PDB entry 8OX1 | electron microscopy, 2.70 A resolution | chains J and L of the 12 polymer chains in the assembly

[Chain J]
Molecule: Telomeric DNA G strand
Organism: Homo sapiens
Sequence (145 nucleotides; numbered -70 to 74; the number before each row is that of its first residue; numbers below 1 keep their minus sign (DA-70 is residue -70)):
   -70 ATCTTAGGGT TAGGGTTAGG GTTAGGGTTA GGGTTAGGGT TAGGGTTAGG GTTAGGGTTA
   -10 GGGTTAGGGT TAGGGTTAGG GTTAGGGTTA GGGTTAGGGT TAGGGTTAGG GTTAGGGTTA
    50 GGGTTAGGGT TAGGGTTAGG GTGAT

[Chain L]
Protein: Telomeric repeat-binding factor 1
Organism: Homo sapiens
Reference sequence: P54274 (TERF1_HUMAN); residue numbers follow UniProt; this construct covers 1-439
Sequence (439 residues; row label = number of the first residue in the row):
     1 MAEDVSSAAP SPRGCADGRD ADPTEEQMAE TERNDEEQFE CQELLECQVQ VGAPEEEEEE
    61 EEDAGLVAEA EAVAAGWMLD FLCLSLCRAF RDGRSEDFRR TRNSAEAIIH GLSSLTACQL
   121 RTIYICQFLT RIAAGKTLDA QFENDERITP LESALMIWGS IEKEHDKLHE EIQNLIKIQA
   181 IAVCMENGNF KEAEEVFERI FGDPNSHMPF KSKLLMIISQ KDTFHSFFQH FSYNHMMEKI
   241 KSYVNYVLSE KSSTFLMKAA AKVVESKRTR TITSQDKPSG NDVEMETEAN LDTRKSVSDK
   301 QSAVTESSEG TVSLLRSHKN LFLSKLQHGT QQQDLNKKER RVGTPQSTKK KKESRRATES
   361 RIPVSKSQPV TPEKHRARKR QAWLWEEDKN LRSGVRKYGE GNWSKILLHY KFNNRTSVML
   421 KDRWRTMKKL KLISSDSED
Disordered / not traced: 1-376, 436-439
Curated features (UniProtKB/Swiss-Prot):
  - DNA-binding region: Trp403 to Lys428 (H-T-H motif)
  - motif: Lys337 to Arg356 (Nuclear localization signal)
  - modified residue: Ala2 (N-acetylalanine), Ser11 (Phosphoserine), Ser219 (Phosphoserine)
  - cross-link (Glycyl lysine isopeptide (Lys-Gly)): Lys213 (interchain with G-Cter in SUMO2), Lys325 (interchain with G-Cter in SUMO2), Lys366 (interchain with G-Cter in SUMO2)
  - mutagenesis: Ala74 (A74D: Abolishes dimerization and telomere binding; when associated with P-75), Ala75 (A75P: Abolishes dimerization and telomere binding; when associated with D-74), Trp77 (W77P: Abolishes telomere binding), Phe81 (F81P: Abolishes telomere binding), Phe90 (F90P: Diminishes telomere binding), Leu115 (L115R: Loss of interaction with FBXO4), Leu120 (L120R: Loss of interaction with FBXO4), Ser219 (S219A: Loss of phosphorylation; induction of mitotic entry and apoptosis and increased radiation hypersensitivity of ataxia-telangiectasia cells ...)

[Interface between chain J and chain L]
Contacting residue pairs (17):
  DT-61(J) - Ser404(L)  hydrogen bond to the phosphate
  DT-60(J) - Gly401(L)  phosphate contact
  DT-60(J) - Asn402(L)  phosphate contact
  DT-60(J) - Trp403(L)  hydrogen bond to the phosphate
  DT-60(J) - Ser404(L)  hydrogen bond to the phosphate
  DT-60(J) - Ser417(L)  phosphate contact
  DA-59(J) - Glu400(L)  phosphate contact
  DA-59(J) - Gly401(L)  phosphate contact
  DA-59(J) - Trp403(L)  hydrogen bond to the phosphate
  DA-59(J) - Lys421(L)  base contact
  DG-58(J) - Lys421(L)  hydrogen bond to the base
  DG-58(J) - Arg425(L)  hydrogen bond to the base
  DG-57(J) - Arg425(L)  hydrogen bond to the base
  DG-56(J) - Arg425(L)  base contact
  DT-54(J) - Arg380(L)  hydrogen bond to the base
  DA-53(J) - Arg380(L)  hydrogen bond to the sugar
  DG-52(J) - Lys379(L)  salt bridge to the phosphate
Interface residues without a listed pair, chain L (12 interface residues in all): Val418, Asp422

[Overview]
Chain J and chain L form an interface of 9 and 12 residues respectively; the contacts include 9 hydrogen bonds
and 1 salt bridge. Polar contacts include DG-58(J)-Lys421(L), DG-58(J)-Arg425(L) and DG-57(J)-Arg425(L).
UniProt lists 8 mutagenesis sites on chain L.
Here chain J is Telomeric DNA G strand and chain L is Telomeric repeat-binding factor 1, both from Homo
sapiens. Entry 8OX1 (Structure of TRF1core in complex with telomeric nucleosome) was determined by electron
microscopy.
